Entry 8FNH (electron microscopy, 2.50 A resolution); this record covers chains A and B of the 12 polymer chains in the assembly.

[Chain A (and B)]
Protein: Lamina-associated polypeptide 2, isoform alpha, Integrase chimera
From: Homo sapiens
Notes: EC 2.7.7.-, 3.1.-.-; chain B of this document is another copy of the same molecule, construct and numbering; everything in this record applies to it too
UniProt: chimeric construct of P42166, P12497: residues -53 to -3 from P42166 (LAP2A_HUMAN) positions 50-100 (UniProt number = residue number + 103); residues 1-288 from P12497 positions 1148-1435 (UniProt number = residue number + 1147)
Amino-acid sequence (364 residues; numbered -75 to 288; the number before each row is that of its first residue; numbers below 1 keep their minus sign (Gly-75 is residue -75)):
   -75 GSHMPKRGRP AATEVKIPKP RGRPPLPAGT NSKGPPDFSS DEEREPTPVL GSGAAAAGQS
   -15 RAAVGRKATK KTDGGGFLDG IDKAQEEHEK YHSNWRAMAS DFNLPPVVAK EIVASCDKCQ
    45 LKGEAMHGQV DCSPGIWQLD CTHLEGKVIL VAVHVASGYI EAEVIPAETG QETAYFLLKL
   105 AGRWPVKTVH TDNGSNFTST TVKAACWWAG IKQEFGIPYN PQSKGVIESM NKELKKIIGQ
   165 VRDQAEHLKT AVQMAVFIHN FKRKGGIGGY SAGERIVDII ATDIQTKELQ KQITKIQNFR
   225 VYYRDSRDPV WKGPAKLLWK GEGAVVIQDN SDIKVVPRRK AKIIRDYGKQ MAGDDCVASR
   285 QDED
Disordered / not traced: -75 to 0, 229-235, 269-288 (chain B: -75 to 1, 45-56, 140-148, 229-234, 271-288)
Sequence notes: expression tag (-75 to -54); conflict Gln-17 (Arg86 in P42166); linker (-2 to 0); engineered mutation Lys148 (Gln1295 in P12497)
Ion coordination: Zn2+: His12, His16, Cys40, Cys43; Mg2+ site 1: Asp64, Asp116 (together with Dolutegravir); Mg2+ site 2: Asp64, Glu152 (together with Dolutegravir)
Ligand contacts: Dolutegravir: Asp64, Cys65, Asp116, Asn117, Gly118, Tyr143, Pro145, Gln146, Glu152
Swiss-Prot annotation at these positions:
  - modified residue: Thr-46 (Phosphothreonine), Ser-44 (Phosphoserine), Ser-37 (Phosphoserine), Ser-36 (Phosphoserine), Thr-29 (Phosphothreonine), Ser-24 (Phosphoserine), Arg-15 (Omega-N-methylarginine)
  - zinc finger: Asp3 to Gln44 (Integrase-type)
  - DNA-binding region: Phe223 to Asp270 (Integrase-type)
  - binding site (Zn(2+)): His12, His16, Cys40, Cys43
  - binding site (Mg(2+)): Asp64, Asp116, Glu152
From the paper describing this entry:
  - conformationally variable residues (loop rearrangement, side-chain flip): His114, Phe139 to Ile141
  - mutagenesis - G140A (3- to 5-fold), G140S (3- to 5-fold), Q148K (5- to 10-fold): decreased catalytic activity
  - mutagenesis - Q148K: decreased growth
  - catalytic residues: Glu152 (citing earlier work)
  - mutagenesis - E138K: unchanged catalytic activity

[Chain A / chain B interface]
Pairs across the interface (55):
  Tyr83(A) with Arg107(B), hydrogen bond (side chain-backbone)
  Glu85(A) with Arg107(B), salt bridge
  Ala86(A) with Arg107(B), hydrogen bond (backbone-side chain)
  Tyr99(A) with Lys173(B); Gln177(B), hydrogen bond
  Leu102(A) with Thr174(B); Met178(B), hydrophobic
  Lys103(A) with Glu87(B), salt bridge; Gln177(B)
  Ala105(A) with Phe181(B); Phe185(B)
  Gly106(A) with Val180(B); Phe181(B); Asn184(B), hydrogen bond (backbone-side chain); Phe185(B)
  Arg107(A) with Tyr83(B), hydrogen bond (backbone-side chain); Glu85(B), salt bridge; Ala86(B), hydrogen bond (side chain-backbone); Gln177(B), hydrogen bond; Val180(B); Phe185(B)
  Trp108(A) with Trp108(B), hydrophobic; Phe185(B)
  Pro109(A) with Phe185(B)
  Trp132(A) with Gln168(B), hydrogen bond; Met178(B), hydrophobic; Phe181(B), hydrophobic
  Ala133(A) with Phe181(B)
  Gln168(A) with Trp132(B), hydrogen bond
  Lys173(A) with Tyr99(B)
  Thr174(A) with Leu102(B)
  Gln177(A) with Tyr99(B); Leu102(B); Lys103(B); Arg107(B), hydrogen bond
  Met178(A) with Leu102(B), hydrophobic; Trp132(B), hydrophobic
  Val180(A) with Arg107(B)
  Phe181(A) with Ala105(B); Gly106(B); Trp132(B), hydrophobic
  Asn184(A) with Gly106(B), hydrogen bond (side chain-backbone)
  Phe185(A) with Ala105(B); Gly106(B); Arg107(B); Trp108(B); Pro109(B)
  Glu198(A) with Ile208(B)
  Val201(A) with Val201(B); Ile204(B), hydrophobic; Ala205(B); Ile208(B), hydrophobic
  Ile204(A) with Val201(B), hydrophobic
  Ala205(A) with Val201(B)
  Ile208(A) with Glu198(B)
Interface residues without a listed pair, chain A (28 interface residues in all): Ile182
Interface residues without a listed pair, chain B (29 interface residues in all): Ala133, Ile182

[In short]
28 residues of chain A and 29 residues of chain B are in contact, with 11 hydrogen bonds and 3 salt bridges.
Polar contacts include Glu85(A)-Arg107(B), Lys103(A)-Glu87(B) and Tyr83(A)-Arg107(B). Ligands of chain A:
Dolutegravir. The paper reports the catalytic residue Glu152(A); G140A, G140S and Q148K of chain A reduce
catalytic activity.
Both chains are Lamina-associated polypeptide 2, isoform alpha, Integrase chimera (Homo sapiens). Entry 8FNH
(Structure of Q148K HIV-1 intasome with Dolutegravir bound) was determined by electron microscopy, deposited
together with 8FND, 8FNG, 8FNJ, 8FNL, 8FNM, 8FNO, 8FNP and 8FNQ.
